Entry 5ME1 (electron microscopy, 13.50 A resolution (very low resolution: no residue pairs are listed; an interface is given only as per-side residue counts)); this record covers chains A and K of the 26 polymer chains in the assembly.

Chain A:
Molecule: 16S ribosomal RNA
Source organism: Escherichia coli K-12
Sequence (1534 nucleotides; row label = number of the first residue in the row):
     1 AAAUUGAAGAGUUUGAUCAUGGCUCAGAUUGAACGCUGGCGGCAGGCCUA
    51 ACACAUGCAAGUCGAACGGUAACAGGAAGAAGCUUGCUUCUUUGCUGACG
   101 AGUGGCGGACGGGUGAGUAAUGUCUGGGAAACUGCCUGAUGGAGGGGGAU
   151 AACUACUGGAAACGGUAGCUAAUACCGCAUAACGUCGCAAGACCAAAGAG
   201 GGGGACCUUCGGGCCUCUUGCCAUCGGAUGUGCCCAGAUGGGAUUAGCUA
   251 GUAGGUGGGGUAACGGCUCACCUAGGCGACGAUCCCUAGCUGGUCUGAGA
   301 GGAUGACCAGCCACACUGGAACUGAGACACGGUCCAGACUCCUACGGGAG
   351 GCAGCAGUGGGGAAUAUUGCACAAUGGGCGCAAGCCUGAUGCAGCCAUGC
   401 CGCGUGUAUGAAGAAGGCCUUCGGGUUGUAAAGUACUUUCAGCGGGGAGG
   451 AAGGGAGUAAAGUUAAUACCUUUGCUCAUUGACGUUACCCGCAGAAGAAG
   501 CACCGGCUAACUCCGUGCCAGCAGCCXCGGUAAUACGGAGGGUGCAAGCG
   551 UUAAUCGGAAUUACUGGGCGUAAAGCGCACGCAGGCGGUUUGUUAAGUCA
   601 GAUGUGAAAUCCCCGGGCUCAACCUGGGAACUGCAUCUGAUACUGGCAAG
   651 CUUGAGUCUCGUAGAGGGGGGUAGAAUUCCAGGUGUAGCGGUGAAAUGCG
   701 UAGAGAUCUGGAGGAAUACCGGUGGCGAAGGCGGCCCCCUGGACGAAGAC
   751 UGACGCUCAGGUGCGAAAGCGUGGGGAGCAAACAGGAUUAGAUACCCUGG
   801 UAGUCCACGCCGUAAACGAUGUCGACUUGGAGGUUGUGCCCUUGAGGCGU
   851 GGCUUCCGGAGCUAACGCGUUAAGUCGACCGCCUGGGGAGUACGGCCGCA
   901 AGGUUAAAACUCAAAUGAAUUGACGGGGGCCCGCACAAGCGGUGGAGCAU
   951 GUGGUUUAAUUCGAUGXAACGCGAAGAACCUUACCUGGUCUUGACAUCCA
  1001 CGGAAGUUUUCAGAGAUGAGAAUGUGCCUUCGGGAACCGUGAGACAGGUG
  1051 CUGCAUGGCUGUCGUCAGCUCGUGUUGUGAAAUGUUGGGUUAAGUCCCGC
  1101 AACGAGCGCAACCCUUAUCCUUUGUUGCCAGCGGUCCGGCCGGGAACUCA
  1151 AAGGAGACUGCCAGUGAUAAACUGGAGGAAGGUGGGGAUGACGUCAAGUC
  1201 AUCAUGGCCCUUACGACCAGGGCUACACACGUGCUACAAUGGCGCAUACA
  1251 AAGAGAAGCGACCUCGCGAGAGCAAGCGGACCUCAUAAAGUGCGUCGUAG
  1301 UCCGGAUUGGAGUCUGCAACUCGACUCCAUGAAGUCGGAAUCGCUAGUAA
  1351 UCGUGGAUCAGAAUGCCACGGUGAAUACGUUCCCGGGCCUUGUACACACC
  1401 GCCCGUXACACCAUGGGAGUGGGUUGCAAAAGAAGUAGGUAGCUUAACCU
  1451 UCGGGAGGGCGCUUACCACUUUGUGAUUCAUGACUGGGGUGAAGUCGUAA
  1501 CAAGGUAACCGUAGGGGAACCUGCGGUUGGAUCA
Modified / non-standard residues: PSU (pseudouridine-5'-monophosphate) at position 516, G7M (N7-methyl-guanosine-5'-monophosphate) at position 527, 2MG (2N-methylguanosine-5'-monophosphate) at position 966, 5MC (5-methylcytidine-5'-monophosphate) at position 967, 2MG (2N-methylguanosine-5'-monophosphate) at position 1207, 4OC (4n,o2'-methylcytidine-5'-monophosphate) at position 1402, 5MC (5-methylcytidine-5'-monophosphate) at position 1407, UR3 (3-methyluridine-5'-monophoshate) at position 1498, 2MG (2N-methylguanosine-5'-monophosphate) at position 1516, MA6 (6N-dimethyladenosine-5'-monophoshate) at position 1518, MA6 (6N-dimethyladenosine-5'-monophoshate) at position 1519

Chain K:
Protein: 30S ribosomal protein S11
Source organism: Escherichia coli K-12
Reference sequence: P0A7R9 (RS11_ECOLI); numbering as in UniProt (aligned over 1-129)
Sequence (129 residues; row label = number of the first residue in the row):
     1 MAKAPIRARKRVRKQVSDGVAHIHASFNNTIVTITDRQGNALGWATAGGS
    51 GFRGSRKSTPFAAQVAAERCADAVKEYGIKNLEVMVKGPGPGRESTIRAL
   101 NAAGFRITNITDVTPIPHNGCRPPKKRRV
Unresolved in the structure: 1-12

How chain A and chain K interact:
At this resolution (14 A) residue pairs are not listed: 40 residues of chain A and 39 of chain K lie at the interface.

Overview:
40 residues of chain A and 39 residues of chain K are in contact.
Here chain A is 16S ribosomal RNA and chain K is 30S ribosomal protein S11, both from Escherichia coli K-12.
Entry 5ME1 (Structure of the 30S Pre-Initiation Complex 2 (30S IC-2) Stalled by GE81112) was determined by
electron microscopy together with 5ME0 from the same study.
